Entry 7U47 (electron microscopy, 7.50 A resolution (low resolution: residue-level contacts below are approximate; hydrogen-bond / salt-bridge calls are withheld)); this record covers chains C and I of the 22 polymer chains in the assembly.

# Chain C
Protein: Histone H2A
From: Homo sapiens
UniProt: Q93077 (H2A1C_HUMAN); residues 0-129 here correspond to UniProt positions 1-130 (UniProt number = residue number + 1)
Amino-acid sequence (130 residues; each row starts with the number of its first residue; numbering starts at 0):
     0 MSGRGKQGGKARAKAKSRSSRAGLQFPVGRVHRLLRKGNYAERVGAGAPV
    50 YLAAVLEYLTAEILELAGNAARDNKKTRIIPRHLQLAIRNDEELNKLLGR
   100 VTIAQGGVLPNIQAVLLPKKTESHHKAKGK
Unresolved in the structure: 0-13, 113-129
Curated features (UniProtKB/Swiss-Prot):
  - modified residue: Ser1 (N-acetylserine), Arg3 (Citrulline), Lys5 (N6-(2-hydroxyisobutyryl)lysine), Lys9 (N6-(2-hydroxyisobutyryl)lysine), Lys13 (N6-(beta-hydroxybutyryl)lysine), Lys36 (N6-(2-hydroxyisobutyryl)lysine), Lys74 (N6-(2-hydroxyisobutyryl)lysine), Lys75 (N6-(2-hydroxyisobutyryl)lysine), Lys95 (N6-(2-hydroxyisobutyryl)lysine), Gln104 (N5-methylglutamine), Lys118 (N6-(2-hydroxyisobutyryl)lysine), Lys119 (N6-crotonyllysine), Thr120 (Phosphothreonine), Lys125 (N6-crotonyllysine)
  - cross-link (Glycyl lysine isopeptide (Lys-Gly)): Lys13 (interchain with G-Cter in ubiquitin), Lys15 (interchain with G-Cter in ubiquitin), Lys119 (interchain with G-Cter in ubiquitin)

# Chain I
Molecule: 147-nt DNA strand
Sequence (147 nucleotides; numbered -73 to 73; the number before each row is that of its first residue; numbers below 1 keep their minus sign (DA-73 is residue -73)):
   -73 ATCAATATCCACCTGCAGATACTACCAAAAGTGTATTTGGAAACTGCTCC
   -23 ATCAAAAGGCATGTTCAGCTGGAATCCAGCTGAACATGCCTTTTGATGGA
    27 GCAGTTTCCAAATACACTTTTGGTAGTATCTGCAGGTGGATATTGAT
Unresolved in the structure: -73, 73

# Interface between chain C and chain I
Pairs across the interface (12; chain C residue first):
  Arg29(C) - DG48(I)
  Arg42(C) - DA37(I)
  Arg42(C) - DA38(I)
  Val43(C) - DA37(I)
  Val43(C) - DA38(I)
  Gly44(C) - DA37(I)
  Ala45(C) - DA37(I)
  Lys75(C) - DG58(I)
  Lys75(C) - DC59(I)
  Thr76(C) - DG58(I)
  Arg77(C) - DT57(I)
  Arg77(C) - DG58(I)
Other interface residues (no listed pair), chain C (9 interface residues in all): Glu41
Other interface residues (no listed pair), chain I (7 interface residues in all): DT47

# In short
9 residues of chain C face 7 of chain I across their interface.
Here chain C is Histone H2A (Homo sapiens) and chain I is a 147-nt DNA strand. Entry 7U47 (CryoEM structure of
CENP-N promoted nucleosome stacks with CENP-A and palindromic alpha satellite DNA sequence) was determined by
electron microscopy, deposited together with 7U4D and 7U46.
